PDB entry 5CGF | X-ray diffraction, 2.80 A resolution | chains H and I of the 28 polymer chains in the assembly

Chain H:
Protein: Proteasome subunit beta type-2
From: Saccharomyces cerevisiae (strain ATCC 204508 / S288c)
Notes: EC 3.4.25.1
UniProtKB: P25043 (PSB2_YEAST); residues 1-232 here correspond to UniProt positions 30-261 (UniProt number = residue number + 29)
Amino-acid sequence (232 residues; each row starts with the number of its first residue):
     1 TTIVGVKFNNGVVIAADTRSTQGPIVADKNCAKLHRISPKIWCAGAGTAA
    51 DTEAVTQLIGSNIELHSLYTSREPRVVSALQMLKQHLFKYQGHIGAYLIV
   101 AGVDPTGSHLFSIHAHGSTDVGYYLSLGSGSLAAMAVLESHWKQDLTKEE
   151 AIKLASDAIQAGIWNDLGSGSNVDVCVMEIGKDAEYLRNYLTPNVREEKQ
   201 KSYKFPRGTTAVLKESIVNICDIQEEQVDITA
Not modelled in the structure: 227-232
Swiss-Prot annotation at these positions:
  - active site: Thr-1 (Nucleophile)

Chain I:
Protein: Proteasome subunit beta type-3
From: Saccharomyces cerevisiae (strain ATCC 204508 / S288c)
Notes: EC 3.4.25.1
UniProtKB: P25451 (PSB3_YEAST); residues 0-204 here correspond to UniProt positions 1-205 (UniProt number = residue number + 1)
Amino-acid sequence (205 residues; each row starts with the number of its first residue; numbering starts at 0):
     0 MSDPSSINGGIVVAMTGKDCVAIACDLRLGSQSLGVSNKFEKIFHYGHVF
    50 LGITGLATDVTTLNEMFRYKTNLYKLKEERAIEPETFTQLVSSSLYERRF
   100 GPYFVGPVVAGINSKSGKPFIAGFDLIGCIDEAKDFIVSGTASDQLFGMC
   150 ESLYEPNLEPEDLFETISQALLNAADRDALSGWGAVVYIIKKDEVVKRYL
   200 KMRQD
Not modelled in the structure: 0
Metal / ion sites: Mg2+ site 1: Ala-174, Asp-177, Ser-180; Mg2+ site 2: Asp-204 (shared with 3 residues of chain Y)
Swiss-Prot annotation at these positions:
  - modified residue: Ser-30 (Phosphoserine)
  - cross-link: Lys-69 (Glycyl lysine isopeptide (Lys-Gly) (interchain with G-Cter in ubiquitin))

Interface between chain H and chain I:
Pairs across the interface (61; chain H residue first):
  Ile-25(H) / Asp-143(I)
  Ile-25(H) / Phe-146(I)  hydrophobic
  Val-26(H) / Phe-146(I)
  Ala-27(H) / Asp-130(I)
  Asp-28(H) / Asp-130(I)
  Lys-29(H) / Glu-150(I)  salt bridge
  Ala-49(H) / Cys-128(I)  hydrophobic
  Ala-50(H) / Tyr-95(I)
  Ala-50(H) / Ile-126(I)  hydrophobic
  Ala-50(H) / Cys-128(I)  hydrophobic
  Asp-51(H) / Tyr-95(I)  hydrogen bond
  Asp-51(H) / Arg-98(I)  salt bridge
  Ala-54(H) / Tyr-95(I)
  Tyr-90(H) / Phe-99(I)  hydrophobic
  His-93(H) / Arg-98(I)  hydrogen bond (backbone-side chain)
  His-93(H) / Phe-99(I)
  Arg-196(H) / Glu-150(I)  salt bridge
  Lys-199(H) / Glu-150(I)
  Lys-199(H) / Ser-151(I)
  Lys-199(H) / Tyr-153(I)
  Ser-202(H) / Glu-154(I)  hydrogen bond
  Tyr-203(H) / Ser-151(I)
  Tyr-203(H) / Leu-152(I)  hydrophobic
  Lys-204(H) / Glu-154(I)
  Lys-204(H) / Asp-161(I)  salt bridge
  Phe-205(H) / Leu-152(I)  hydrophobic
  Phe-205(H) / Glu-164(I)
  Phe-205(H) / Gln-168(I)
  Arg-207(H) / Glu-160(I)  salt bridge
  Arg-207(H) / Asp-161(I)  salt bridge
  Gly-208(H) / Glu-164(I)  hydrogen bond (backbone-side chain)
  Thr-209(H) / Glu-164(I)  hydrogen bond (backbone-side chain)
  Thr-210(H) / Glu-164(I)  hydrogen bond
  Thr-210(H) / Ser-167(I)
  Thr-210(H) / Gln-168(I)  hydrogen bond
  Thr-210(H) / Leu-199(I)
  Ala-211(H) / Leu-199(I)
  Ala-211(H) / Lys-200(I)  hydrogen bond (backbone-backbone)
  Val-212(H) / Phe-163(I)  hydrophobic
  Val-212(H) / Tyr-198(I)
  Leu-213(H) / Tyr-198(I)  hydrogen bond (backbone-backbone)
  Leu-213(H) / Leu-199(I)
  Leu-213(H) / Lys-200(I)
  Lys-214(H) / Lys-196(I)
  Lys-214(H) / Arg-197(I)
  Lys-214(H) / Tyr-198(I)  hydrogen bond (backbone-backbone)
  Glu-215(H) / Lys-196(I)
  Glu-215(H) / Arg-197(I)  salt bridge
  Ser-216(H) / Val-194(I)
  Ser-216(H) / Val-195(I)
  Ser-216(H) / Lys-196(I)  hydrogen bond (backbone-backbone)
  Ile-217(H) / Val-194(I)
  Val-218(H) / His-44(I)
  Val-218(H) / Tyr-187(I)  hydrophobic
  Val-218(H) / Val-194(I)  hydrogen bond (backbone-backbone)
  Val-218(H) / Lys-196(I)
  Asn-219(H) / His-44(I)
  Ile-220(H) / Gly-46(I)
  Ile-220(H) / Phe-49(I)  hydrophobic
  Ile-220(H) / Val-194(I)  hydrophobic
  Asp-222(H) / Lys-74(I)  salt bridge
Other interface residues (no listed pair), chain H (36 interface residues in all): Gln-22, Thr-48, Ile-94, Pro-206
Other interface residues (no listed pair), chain I (38 interface residues in all): His-47, Ala-132, Leu-157, Glu-158, Thr-165, Leu-171, Glu-193

Overview:
36 residues of chain H and 38 residues of chain I are in contact, with 12 hydrogen bonds and 8 salt bridges.
Polar contacts include Lys-29(H)/Glu-150(I), Asp-51(H)/Arg-98(I) and Arg-196(H)/Glu-150(I). Ala-174(I),
Asp-177(I) and Ser-180(I) coordinate Mg2+ site 1. From UniProt: active-site residue Thr-1(H) on chain H.
Here chain H is Proteasome subunit beta type-2 and chain I is Proteasome subunit beta type-3, both from
Saccharomyces cerevisiae (strain ATCC 204508 / S288c). Entry 5CGF (Yeast 20S proteasome beta5-G48C mutant) was
determined by X-ray diffraction (same publication as 5CGH, 5CGG and 5CGI).
